PDB entry 4TZP | X-ray diffraction, 8.50 A resolution (very low resolution: no residue pairs are listed; an interface is given only as per-side residue counts) | chains A and C of the 3 polymer chains in the assembly

Chain A:
Name: Ribosome-associated protein L7Ae-like
From: Bacillus subtilis
UniProt: P46350 (RXL7_BACSU); numbering as in UniProt (aligned over 2-82)
Sequence (82 residues; row label = number of the first residue in the row):
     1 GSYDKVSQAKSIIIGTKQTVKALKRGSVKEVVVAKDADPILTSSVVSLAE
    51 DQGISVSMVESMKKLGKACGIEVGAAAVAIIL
Unresolved in the structure: 1
Modified positions: Mse58 (selenomethionine; parent Met); Mse62 (selenomethionine; parent Met)
Differences from the reference sequence: expression tag (1)

Chain C:
Molecule: glyQ T-box Stem I
Sequence (102 nucleotides; row label = number of the first residue in the row):
     1 GGGUGCGAUGAGAAGAAGAGUAUUAAGGAUUUACUAUGAUUAGCGACUCU
    51 AGGAUAGUGAAAGCUAGAGGAUAGUAACCUUAAGAAGGCACUUCGAGCAC
   101 CC

How chain A and chain C interact:
At this resolution (9 A) residue pairs are not listed: 9 residues of chain A and 6 of chain C lie at the interface.

Summary:
Chain A and chain C form an interface of 9 and 6 residues respectively.
Here chain A is Ribosome-associated protein L7Ae-like (Bacillus subtilis) and chain C is glyQ T-box Stem I.
Entry 4TZP (As Grown, Untreated Co-crystals of the Ternary Complex Containing a T-box Stem I RNA, its cognate
...) was determined by X-ray diffraction (same publication as 4TZV, 4TZW, 4TZX, 4TZY and 4TZZ).
